Entry 7BKQ (electron microscopy, 3.40 A resolution); this record covers chains A and Y of the 3 polymer chains in the assembly.

# Chain A
Name: Isoform 2 of Interferon-induced helicase C domain-containing protein 1
Organism: Mus musculus
Notes: EC 3.6.4.13
UniProtKB: Q8R5F7 (IFIH1_MOUSE), isoform Q8R5F7-2; residues 307-1020 here correspond to UniProt positions 258-971 (UniProt number = residue number - 49)
Amino-acid sequence (714 residues; row label = number of the first residue in the row):
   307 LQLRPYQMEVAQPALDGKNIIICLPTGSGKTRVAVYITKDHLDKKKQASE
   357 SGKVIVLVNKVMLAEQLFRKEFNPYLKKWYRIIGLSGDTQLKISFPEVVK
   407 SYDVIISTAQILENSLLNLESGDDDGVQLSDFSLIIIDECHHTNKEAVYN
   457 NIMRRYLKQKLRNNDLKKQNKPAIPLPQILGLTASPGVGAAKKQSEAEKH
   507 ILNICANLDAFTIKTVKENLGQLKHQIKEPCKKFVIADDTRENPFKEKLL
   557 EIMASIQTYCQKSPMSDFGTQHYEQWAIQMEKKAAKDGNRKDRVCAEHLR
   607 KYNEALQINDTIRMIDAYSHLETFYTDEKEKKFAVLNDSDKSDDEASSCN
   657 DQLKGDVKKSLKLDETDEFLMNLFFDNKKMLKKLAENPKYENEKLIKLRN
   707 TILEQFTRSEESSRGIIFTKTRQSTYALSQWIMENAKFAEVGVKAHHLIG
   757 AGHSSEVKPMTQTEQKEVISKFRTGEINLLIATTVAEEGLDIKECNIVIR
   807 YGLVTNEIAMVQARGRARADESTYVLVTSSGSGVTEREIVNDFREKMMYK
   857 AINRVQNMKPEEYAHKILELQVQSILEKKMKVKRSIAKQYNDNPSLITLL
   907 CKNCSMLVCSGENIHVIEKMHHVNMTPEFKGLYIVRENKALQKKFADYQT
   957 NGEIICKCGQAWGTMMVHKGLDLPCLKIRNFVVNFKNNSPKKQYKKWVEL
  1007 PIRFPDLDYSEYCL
Disordered / not traced: 535-538, 544-548, 645-667, 695-698, 716-717, 810-827, 835-841, 946-956
Ion coordination: Zn2+: Cys907, Cys910, Cys962, Cys964
Ligand contacts: ADP (adenosine-5'-diphosphate): Gln308, Leu309, Arg310, Gln313, Thr332, Gly333, Ser334, Gly335, Lys336, Thr337, Arg338
Reported in the primary citation:
  - disease-associated variants - M854K: abolished catalytic activity
  - disease-associated variants - M854K (19-fold): increased signaling in response to without poly(I:C) stimulation
  - disease-associated variants - M854K: increased signaling in response to with poly(I:C) stimulation
  - disease-associated variants - M854K: increased binding to Alu(+):Alu(-) dsRNA
  - disease-associated variants - M854K: unchanged binding to Alu(+) ssRNA
  - conformationally variable residues (order/disorder transition): Val810 to Glu827
  - mutagenesis - S491A/M854K, E813A/M854K: abolished catalytic activity
  - mutagenesis - S491A/E813A/M854K: increased catalytic activity
  - mutagenesis - H871A/E875A: increased signaling in response to without poly(I:C) stimulation
  - mutagenesis - D848K/F849A/R850E: abolished signaling
  - disease-associated variants - M854K: decreased stability (proposed by the authors, not directly observed)

# Chain Y
Molecule: 15-nt RNA strand
Sequence (15 nucleotides; numbered 1 to 15; the number before each row is that of its first residue):
     1 CGUCAUGCGCAUGGA

# Interface between chain A and chain Y
Residue-residue contacts - 37 pairs, chain A then chain Y:
  Asn365(A) - C8(Y)  sugar contact
  Asn365(A) - G9(Y)  sugar contact
  Lys366(A) - C8(Y)  phosphate contact
  Lys366(A) - G9(Y)  phosphate contact
  Val367(A) - G9(Y)  hydrogen bond to the phosphate
  Gly393(A) - C10(Y)  hydrogen bond to the phosphate
  Gly393(A) - A11(Y)  phosphate contact
  Thr414(A) - G9(Y)  phosphate contact
  Gln416(A) - G9(Y)  sugar contact
  Gln416(A) - C10(Y)  sugar contact
  Ile417(A) - C10(Y)  phosphate contact
  Ile417(A) - A11(Y)  phosphate contact
  Asn420(A) - C10(Y)  hydrogen bond to the sugar
  Glu580(A) - C4(Y)  sugar contact
  Gln581(A) - G2(Y)  base contact
  Gln581(A) - U3(Y)  hydrogen bond to the base
  Lys726(A) - A5(Y)  sugar contact
  Lys726(A) - U6(Y)  sugar contact
  Thr727(A) - U6(Y)  sugar contact
  Arg728(A) - U6(Y)  hydrogen bond to the phosphate
  Arg728(A) - G7(Y)  salt bridge to the phosphate
  Ile755(A) - G7(Y)  phosphate contact
  Gly756(A) - G7(Y)  hydrogen bond to the phosphate
  Gly756(A) - C8(Y)  phosphate contact
  Ala757(A) - C8(Y)  hydrogen bond to the phosphate
  Ser761(A) - U6(Y)  hydrogen bond to the phosphate
  Thr789(A) - U6(Y)  hydrogen bond to the phosphate
  Thr789(A) - G7(Y)  hydrogen bond to the phosphate
  Thr790(A) - U6(Y)  hydrogen bond to the sugar
  Thr790(A) - G7(Y)  hydrogen bond to the sugar
  Val791(A) - G7(Y)  phosphate contact
  Glu924(A) - U12(Y)  sugar contact
  Glu924(A) - G13(Y)  sugar contact
  Met926(A) - U12(Y)  sugar contact
  His974(A) - G13(Y)  hydrogen bond to the sugar
  Lys1001(A) - U3(Y)  salt bridge to the phosphate
  Lys1001(A) - C4(Y)  salt bridge to the phosphate
Other interface residues (no listed pair), chain A (31 interface residues in all): Ser392, Asp394, Lys588, Arg606, Gly758, Gln768, Gln771
Other interface residues (no listed pair), chain Y (13 interface residues in all): G14

# Overview
31 residues of chain A and 13 residues of chain Y are in contact; the contacts include 13 hydrogen bonds and 3
salt bridges. Polar pairs include Gln581(A)-U3(Y), Asn420(A)-C10(Y) and Thr790(A)-U6(Y). From the paper:
M854K, S491A/M854K and E813A/M854K of chain A abolish catalytic activity; conformational variability at
Val810(A); 6 substitutions were tested in all.
Here chain A is Isoform 2 of Interferon-induced helicase C domain-containing protein 1 (Mus musculus) and
chain Y is a 15-nt RNA strand. Entry 7BKQ (CryoEM structure of MDA5-dsRNA filament in complex with ADP with
92-degree helical twist) was determined by electron microscopy, deposited together with 7BKP, 7NGA, 7NIC and
7NIQ.
